Entry 2FHF (X-ray diffraction, 1.65 A resolution); this record covers chain A.

# Chain A
Name: Alpha-dextrin endo-1,6-alpha-glucosidase
From: Klebsiella pneumoniae
Notes: EC 3.2.1.41
UniProt: W9BQ28 (W9BQ28_KLEPN); residues 1-1083 here correspond to UniProt positions 20-1102 (UniProt number = residue number + 19)
Amino-acid sequence (1083 residues; numbered 1 to 1083; the number before each row is that of its first residue):
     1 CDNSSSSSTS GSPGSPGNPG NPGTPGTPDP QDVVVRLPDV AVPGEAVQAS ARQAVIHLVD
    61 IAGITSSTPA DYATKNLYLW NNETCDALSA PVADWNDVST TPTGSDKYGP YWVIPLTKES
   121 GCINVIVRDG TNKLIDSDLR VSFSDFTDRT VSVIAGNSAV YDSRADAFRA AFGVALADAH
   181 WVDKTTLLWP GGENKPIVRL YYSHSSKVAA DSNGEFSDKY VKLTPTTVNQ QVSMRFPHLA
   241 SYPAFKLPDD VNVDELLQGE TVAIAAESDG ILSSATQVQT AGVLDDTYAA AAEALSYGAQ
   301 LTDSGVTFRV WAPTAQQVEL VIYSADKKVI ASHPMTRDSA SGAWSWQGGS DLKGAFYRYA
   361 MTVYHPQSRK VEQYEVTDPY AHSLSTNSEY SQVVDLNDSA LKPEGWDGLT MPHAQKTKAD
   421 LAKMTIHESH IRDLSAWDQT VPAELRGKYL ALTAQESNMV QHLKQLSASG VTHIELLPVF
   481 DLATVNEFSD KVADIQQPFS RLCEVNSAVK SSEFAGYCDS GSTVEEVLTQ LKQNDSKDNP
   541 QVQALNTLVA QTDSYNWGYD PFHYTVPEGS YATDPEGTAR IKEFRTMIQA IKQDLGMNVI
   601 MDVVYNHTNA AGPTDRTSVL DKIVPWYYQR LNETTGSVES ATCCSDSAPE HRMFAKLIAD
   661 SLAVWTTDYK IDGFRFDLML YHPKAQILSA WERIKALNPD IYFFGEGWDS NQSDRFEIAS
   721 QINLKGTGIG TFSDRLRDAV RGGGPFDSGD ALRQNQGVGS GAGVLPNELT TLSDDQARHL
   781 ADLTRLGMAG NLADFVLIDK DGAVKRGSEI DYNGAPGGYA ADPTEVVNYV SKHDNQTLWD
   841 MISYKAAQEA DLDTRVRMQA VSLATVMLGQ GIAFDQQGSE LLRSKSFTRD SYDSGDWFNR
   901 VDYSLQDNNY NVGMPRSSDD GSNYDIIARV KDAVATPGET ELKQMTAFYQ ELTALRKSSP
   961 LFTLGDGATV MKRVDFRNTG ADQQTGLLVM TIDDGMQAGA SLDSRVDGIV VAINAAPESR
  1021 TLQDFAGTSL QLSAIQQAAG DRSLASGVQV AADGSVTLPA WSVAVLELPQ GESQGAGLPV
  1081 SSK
Not modelled in the structure: 1-31
Sequence notes: conflict Leu680 (Gly699 in W9BQ28)
Disulfide bonds: Cys85-Cys122, Cys503-Cys518, Cys643-Cys644
Ion coordination: Ca2+ site 1: Asp148, Thr150, Asp162; Ca2+ site 2: Asp481, Leu482, Glu487, Glu568; Ca2+ site 3: Ala550, Asp553, Tyr555, Asp893; Ca2+ site 4: Asp994, Ser1001, Asp1003, Val1006, Gln1070

# In short
Asp148, Thr150 and Asp162 form the Ca2+ site 1. Asp481, Leu482, Glu487 and Glu568 form the Ca2+ site 2.
Chain A is Alpha-dextrin endo-1,6-alpha-glucosidase (Klebsiella pneumoniae); the structure, Crystal Structure
Analysis of Klebsiella pneumoniae pullulanase complexed with maltotetraose, was determined by X-ray
diffraction together with 2FGZ, 2FH6, 2FH8, 2FHB and 2FHC from the same study.
